7FJE - chains b and n of the 8 polymer chains in the assembly; structure by electron microscopy, 3.00 A resolution.

== Chain b ==
Protein: T-cell surface glycoprotein CD3 zeta chain
From: Homo sapiens
UniProt: P20963 (CD3Z_HUMAN); residues 1-164 here = UniProt positions 1-164
Amino-acid sequence (165 residues; row label = number of the first residue in the row):
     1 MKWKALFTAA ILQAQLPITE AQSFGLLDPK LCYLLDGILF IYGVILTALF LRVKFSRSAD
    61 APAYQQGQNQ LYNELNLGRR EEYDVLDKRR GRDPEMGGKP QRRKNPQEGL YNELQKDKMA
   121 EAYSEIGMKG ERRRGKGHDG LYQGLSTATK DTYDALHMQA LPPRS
Disordered / not traced: 1-25, 55-165
Sequence notes: expression tag (165)
Swiss-Prot annotation at these positions:
  - modified residue: Ser58 (Phosphoserine), Tyr64 (Phosphotyrosine), Tyr72 (Phosphotyrosine), Tyr83 (Phosphotyrosine), Tyr111 (Phosphotyrosine), Tyr123 (Phosphotyrosine), Tyr142 (Phosphotyrosine), Tyr153 (Phosphotyrosine)
  - mutagenesis: Asp36 (D36E/L/V: Decreases cell surface expression of IgG Fc receptor complex)

== Chain n ==
Protein: T cell receptor beta variable 6-5, M1-specific T cell receptor beta chain, T cell receptor beta constant 2
From: Homo sapiens
UniProt: chimeric construct of A0A0K0K1A5, P0DSE2, A0A0G2JMB4: residues 1-112 from A0A0K0K1A5 (TVB65_HUMAN) positions 1-112 (same numbers); residues 121-142 from P0DSE2 positions 119-140 (UniProt number = residue number - 2); residues 143-312 from A0A0G2JMB4 positions 10-179 (UniProt number = residue number - 133)
Amino-acid sequence (312 residues; numbered 1 to 312; the number before each row is that of its first residue):
     1 MSISLLCCAA LSLLWAGPVN AGVTQTPKFQ VLKTGQSMTL QCAQDMNHEY MSWYRQDPGM
    61 GLRLIHYSVG AGITDQGEVP NGYNVSRSTT EDFPLRLLSA APSQTSVYFC ASRRRQGASG
   121 EQYFGPGTRL TVTEDLKNVF PPEVAVFEPS EAEISHTQKA TLVCLATGFY PDHVELSWWV
   181 NGKEVHSGVS TDPQPLKEQP ALNDSRYCLS SRLRVSATFW QNPRNHFRCQ VQFYGLSEND
   241 EWTQDRAKPV TQIVSAEAWG RADCGFTSES YQQGVLSATI AYEIALGKAT LYAVLVSALV
   301 LMAMVKRKDS RG
Disordered / not traced: 1-21, 309-312
Sequence notes: conflict Ser4 (Gly in A0A0K0K1A5), Ala281 (Leu148 in A0A0G2JMB4), Ala285 (Leu152 in A0A0G2JMB4); linker (113-120)
Swiss-Prot annotation at these positions:
  - glycosylation: Asn84 (N-linked (GlcNAc...) asparagine)
Disulfide bonds: Cys42-Cys110, Cys164-Cys229

== Interface between chain b and chain n ==
Residue-residue contacts - 6 pairs, chain b then chain n:
  Leu27(b) with Phe266(n)
  Asp28(b) with Phe266(n)
  Pro29(b) with Phe266(n); Tyr271(n), hydrophobic
  Tyr33(b) with Ala278(n), hydrophobic
  Asp36(b) with Tyr282(n), hydrogen bond
Other interface residues (no listed pair), chain n (6 interface residues in all): Gly274, Val275

== Overview ==
Chain b and chain n form an interface of 5 and 6 residues respectively; the contacts include 1 hydrogen bond.
The hydrogen-bonded pair is Asp36(b)-Tyr282(n). Curated annotation (UniProt) lists one mutagenesis site on
chain b.
Here chain b is T-cell surface glycoprotein CD3 zeta chain and chain n is T cell receptor beta variable 6-5,
M1-specific T cell receptor beta chain, T cell receptor beta constant 2, both from Homo sapiens. Entry 7FJE
(Cryo-EM structure of a membrane protein(LL)) was determined by electron microscopy together with 7FJD and
7FJF from the same study.
